Entry 9C60 (electron microscopy, 3.80 A resolution); this record covers chains B and D of the 4 polymer chains in the assembly.

[Chain B (and D)]
Molecule: Glutamate receptor ionotropic, kainate 2
Source organism: Rattus norvegicus
Notes: chain D of this document is another copy of the same molecule, construct and numbering; everything in this record applies to it too
Reference sequence: P42260 (GRIK2_RAT); numbering as in UniProt (aligned over 1-908)
Amino-acid sequence (908 residues; row label = number of the first residue in the row):
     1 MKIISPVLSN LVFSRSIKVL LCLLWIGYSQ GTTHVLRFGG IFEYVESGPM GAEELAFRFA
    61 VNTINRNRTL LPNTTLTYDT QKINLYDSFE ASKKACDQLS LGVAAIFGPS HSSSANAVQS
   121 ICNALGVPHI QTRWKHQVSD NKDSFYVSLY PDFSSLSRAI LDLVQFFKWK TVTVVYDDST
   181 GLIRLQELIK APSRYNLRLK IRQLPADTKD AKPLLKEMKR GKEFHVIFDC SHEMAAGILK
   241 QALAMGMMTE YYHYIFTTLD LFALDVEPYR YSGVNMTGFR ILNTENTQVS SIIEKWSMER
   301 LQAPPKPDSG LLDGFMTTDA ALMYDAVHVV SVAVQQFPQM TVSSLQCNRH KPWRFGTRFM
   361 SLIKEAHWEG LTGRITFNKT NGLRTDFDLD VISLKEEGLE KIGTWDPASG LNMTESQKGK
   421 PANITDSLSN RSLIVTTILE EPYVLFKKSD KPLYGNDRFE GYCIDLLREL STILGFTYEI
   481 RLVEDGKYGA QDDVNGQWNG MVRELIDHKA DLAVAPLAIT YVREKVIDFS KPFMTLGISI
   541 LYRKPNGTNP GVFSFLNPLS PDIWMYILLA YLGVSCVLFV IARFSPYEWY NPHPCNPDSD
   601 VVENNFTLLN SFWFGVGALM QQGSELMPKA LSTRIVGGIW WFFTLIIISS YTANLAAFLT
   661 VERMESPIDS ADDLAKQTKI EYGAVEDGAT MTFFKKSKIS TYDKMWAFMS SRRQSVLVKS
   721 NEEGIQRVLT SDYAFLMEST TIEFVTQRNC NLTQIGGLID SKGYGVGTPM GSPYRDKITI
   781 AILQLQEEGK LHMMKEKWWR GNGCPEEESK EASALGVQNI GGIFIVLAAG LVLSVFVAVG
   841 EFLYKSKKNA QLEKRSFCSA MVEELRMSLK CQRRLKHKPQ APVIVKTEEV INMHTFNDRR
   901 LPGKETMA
Not modelled in the structure: 1-32, 416-428, 585-631, 844-908 (chain D: 1-32, 416-431, 581-632, 842-908)
Disulfides: Cys-96/Cys-347
Covalently attached groups: N-acetylglucosamine (NAG) linked to Asn-412, Asn-546, Asn-751
Curated features (UniProtKB/Swiss-Prot):
  - binding site (L-glutamate): Pro-516, Ala-518, Arg-523, Ala-689, Thr-690, Glu-738
  - modified residue (Phosphoserine): Ser-846, Ser-868
  - glycosylation (N-linked (GlcNAc...) asparagine): Asn-67, Asn-73, Asn-275, Asn-378, Asn-412, Asn-423, Asn-430, Asn-546, Asn-751
  - cross-link: Lys-886 (Glycyl lysine isopeptide (Lys-Gly) (interchain with G-Cter in SUMO1))

[How chain B and chain D interact]
Contacting residue pairs (27; chain B residue first):
  Lys-212(B) / Tyr-271(D)
  Lys-216(B) / Glu-396(D)  salt bridge
  Lys-219(B) / Glu-250(D)  salt bridge
  Lys-219(B) / Ser-272(D)  hydrogen bond (side chain-backbone)
  Leu-243(B) / Leu-243(D)
  Ala-244(B) / Pro-268(D)
  Ala-244(B) / Tyr-271(D)
  Ala-244(B) / Ser-272(D)  hydrogen bond (backbone-backbone)
  Met-245(B) / Tyr-271(D)
  Met-245(B) / Ser-272(D)
  Gly-246(B) / Met-248(D)
  Gly-246(B) / Thr-249(D)
  Gly-246(B) / Ser-272(D)
  Met-248(B) / Gly-246(D)
  Thr-249(B) / Gly-246(D)
  Thr-249(B) / Thr-249(D)
  Glu-250(B) / Lys-219(D)  salt bridge
  Tyr-251(B) / Tyr-251(D)
  Pro-268(B) / Ala-244(D)
  Tyr-271(B) / Lys-212(D)
  Tyr-271(B) / Ala-244(D)
  Tyr-271(B) / Met-245(D)
  Ser-272(B) / Lys-219(D)  hydrogen bond (backbone-side chain)
  Ser-272(B) / Ala-244(D)  hydrogen bond (backbone-backbone)
  Ser-272(B) / Met-245(D)
  Ser-272(B) / Gly-246(D)
  Glu-396(B) / Lys-216(D)  salt bridge
Interface residues without a listed pair, chain B (16 interface residues in all): Gly-273
Interface residues without a listed pair, chain D (16 interface residues in all): Gly-273

[In short]
Chain B and chain D each contribute 16 residues to their interface; the contacts include 4 hydrogen bonds and
4 salt bridges. Polar contacts include Lys-216(B)/Glu-396(D), Lys-219(B)/Glu-250(D) and Lys-219(B)/Ser-272(D).
N-acetylglucosamine is covalently linked to Asn-412(B), Asn-546(B) and Asn-751(B).
Both chains are Glutamate receptor ionotropic, kainate 2 (Rattus norvegicus). Entry 9C60 (CryoEM structure of
kainate receptor Gluk2 in apo state) was determined by electron microscopy (same publication as 9C5Y, 9C5Z,
9CAZ and 8GC5).
